2I65 - chain A; structure by X-ray diffraction, 1.90 A resolution.

Chain A:
Protein: ADP-ribosyl cyclase 1
Source organism: Homo sapiens
Notes: EC 3.2.2.5
UniProtKB: P28907 (CD38_HUMAN); numbering as in UniProt (aligned over 45-300)
Sequence (262 residues; row label = number of the first residue in the row):
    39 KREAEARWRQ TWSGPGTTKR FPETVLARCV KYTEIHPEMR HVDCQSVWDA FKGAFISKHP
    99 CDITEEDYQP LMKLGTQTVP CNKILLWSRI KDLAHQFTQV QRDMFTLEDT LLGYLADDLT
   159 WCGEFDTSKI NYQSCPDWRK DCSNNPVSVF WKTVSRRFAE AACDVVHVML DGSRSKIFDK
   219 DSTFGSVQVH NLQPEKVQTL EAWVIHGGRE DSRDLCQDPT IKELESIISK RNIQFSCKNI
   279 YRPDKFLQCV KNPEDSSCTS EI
Not modelled in the structure: 39-47, 297-300
Sequence notes: cloning artifact (39-44); engineered mutation T49 (Gln in P28907), D100 (Asn in P28907), D164 (Asn in P28907), D209 (Asn in P28907), D219 (Asn in P28907), Q226 (Glu in P28907)
Curated features (UniProtKB/Swiss-Prot):
  - active site: C119, C201
  - natural variant: R140 (R140W: Seems to contribute to the development of type II diabetes)
  - mutagenesis: C119 (C119K: Loss of cADPR hydrolase activity; C119R/E/A: Loss of cADPR hydrolase and ADP-ribosyl cyclase activity), C160 (C160A: Loss of cADPR hydrolase and ADP-ribosyl cyclase activity), C173 (C173A: Loss of cADPR hydrolase and ADP-ribosyl cyclase activity), C201 (C201D/K/A: Loss of cADPR hydrolase and ADP-ribosyl cyclase activity; C201E: Loss of cADPR hydrolase activity)
Cystine bridges: C67-C82, C99-C180, C119-C201, C160-C173, C254-C275, C287-C296
Ligand contacts: NAD (nicotinamide-adenine-dinucleotide): L124, W125, S126, R127, K129, L145, E146, D155, W176, V185, S186, W189, S193, S220, T221, F222, Q226

Summary:
Ligands of chain A: NAD. From UniProt: active-site residues C119 and C201 and 4 mutagenesis sites.
Chain A is ADP-ribosyl cyclase 1 (Homo sapiens); the structure, Structural Basis for the Mechanistic
Understanding Human CD38 Controlled Multiple Catalysis, was determined by X-ray diffraction, deposited
together with 2I66 and 2I67.
